5HUD - chains G and H of the 8 polymer chains in the assembly; structure by X-ray diffraction, 2.15 A resolution.

[Chain G (and H)]
Name: Chorismate mutase
Organism: Corynebacterium glutamicum
Notes: EC 5.4.99.5; chain H of this document is another copy of the same molecule, construct and numbering; everything in this record applies to it too
Reference sequence: Q8NS29 (Q8NS29_CORGL); residues 1-90 here correspond to UniProt positions 14-103 (UniProt number = residue number + 13)
Amino-acid sequence (90 residues; numbered 1 to 90; the number before each row is that of its first residue):
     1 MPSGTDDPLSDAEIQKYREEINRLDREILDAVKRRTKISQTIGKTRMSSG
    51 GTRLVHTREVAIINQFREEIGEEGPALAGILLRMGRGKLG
Not modelled in the structure: 1-7
Small-molecule neighbours: TSA (8-hydroxy-2-oxa-bicyclo[3.3.1]non-6-ene-3,5-dicarboxylic acid): Arg35, Ser39, Ile42, Arg46, Arg53, Leu54, Val55, Arg58, Glu59, Ile62, Leu81, Leu82, Gly85, Arg86

[How chain G and chain H interact]
Contacting residue pairs - 69 pairs, chain G then chain H:
  Ser10(G) - Ser49(H)  hydrogen bond
  Glu13(G) - Thr45(H)
  Ile14(G) - Ile42(H)  hydrophobic
  Tyr17(G) - Ile38(H)  hydrophobic
  Tyr17(G) - Thr41(H)
  Tyr17(G) - Ile42(H)  hydrophobic
  Arg18(G) - Arg46(H)
  Arg18(G) - Val55(H)
  Arg18(G) - Arg58(H)
  Glu20(G) - Ile38(H)
  Ile21(G) - Arg35(H)
  Ile21(G) - Ile38(H)  hydrophobic
  Ile21(G) - Ser39(H)
  Ile21(G) - Ile42(H)  hydrophobic
  Asn22(G) - Arg58(H)  hydrogen bond
  Leu24(G) - Arg34(H)
  Leu24(G) - Arg35(H)
  Leu24(G) - Ile38(H)  hydrophobic
  Asp25(G) - Arg35(H)  salt bridge
  Asp25(G) - Phe66(H)
  Asp25(G) - Leu81(H)
  Arg26(G) - Glu69(H)  salt bridge
  Glu27(G) - Glu27(H)
  Ile28(G) - Ala31(H)  hydrophobic
  Leu29(G) - Phe66(H)  hydrophobic
  Leu29(G) - Glu69(H)
  Ala31(G) - Ile28(H)  hydrophobic
  Lys33(G) - Glu69(H)  salt bridge
  Arg34(G) - Glu20(H)  salt bridge
  Arg35(G) - Ile21(H)
  Arg35(G) - Leu24(H)
  Arg35(G) - Asp25(H)  salt bridge
  Ile38(G) - Tyr17(H)
  Ile38(G) - Glu20(H)
  Ile38(G) - Ile21(H)  hydrophobic
  Ser39(G) - Ile21(H)
  Thr41(G) - Tyr17(H)
  Ile42(G) - Ile14(H)  hydrophobic
  Ile42(G) - Tyr17(H)  hydrophobic
  Ile42(G) - Ile21(H)  hydrophobic
  Thr45(G) - Ser10(H)
  Arg46(G) - Arg18(H)
  Ser49(G) - Pro8(H)
  Arg58(G) - Arg18(H)
  Arg58(G) - Ile21(H)
  Arg58(G) - Asn22(H)  hydrogen bond
  Gln65(G) - Leu29(H)
  Phe66(G) - Asp25(H)
  Phe66(G) - Leu29(H)  hydrophobic
  Glu69(G) - Leu29(H)
  Glu69(G) - Lys33(H)  salt bridge
  Ile70(G) - Met84(H)  hydrophobic
  Glu72(G) - Lys88(H)  salt bridge
  Glu73(G) - Ile80(H)
  Glu73(G) - Arg83(H)  salt bridge
  Glu73(G) - Met84(H)
  Glu73(G) - Lys88(H)  salt bridge
  Ala76(G) - Ile80(H)
  Leu77(G) - Leu77(H)  hydrophobic
  Leu77(G) - Ile80(H)
  Ile80(G) - Glu73(H)
  Ile80(G) - Ala76(H)
  Ile80(G) - Leu77(H)
  Ile80(G) - Ile80(H)  hydrophobic
  Leu81(G) - Asp25(H)
  Arg83(G) - Glu73(H)  salt bridge
  Met84(G) - Ile70(H)  hydrophobic
  Met84(G) - Glu73(H)
  Lys88(G) - Glu72(H)  salt bridge
Interface residues without a listed pair, chain G (42 interface residues in all): Val32, Val55, Ile62
Interface residues without a listed pair, chain H (42 interface residues in all): Glu13, Val32, Ile62, Gln65

[In short]
The chain G/chain H interface involves 42 residues from each chain, with 3 hydrogen bonds and 11 salt bridges.
Among the polar pairs are Asp25(G)-Arg35(H), Arg26(G)-Glu69(H) and Lys33(G)-Glu69(H). Chain G binds compound
TSA.
Both chains are Chorismate mutase (Corynebacterium glutamicum). Entry 5HUD (Non-covalent complex of and DAHP
synthase and chorismate mutase from Corynebacterium glutamicum with bound transition state ...) was determined
by X-ray diffraction, deposited together with 5HUB, 5HUC and 5HUE.
